7CJ4 - chains A and B; structure by X-ray diffraction, 2.08 A resolution.

[Chain A (and B)]
Molecule: Epimerase
From: Methylomonas sp. DH-1
Notes: chain B of this document is another copy of the same molecule, construct and numbering; everything in this record applies to it too
UniProt: A0A172U6X0 (A0A172U6X0_9GAMM); numbering as in UniProt (aligned over 1-286)
Chain sequence (294 residues; numbered 1 to 294; the number before each row is that of its first residue):
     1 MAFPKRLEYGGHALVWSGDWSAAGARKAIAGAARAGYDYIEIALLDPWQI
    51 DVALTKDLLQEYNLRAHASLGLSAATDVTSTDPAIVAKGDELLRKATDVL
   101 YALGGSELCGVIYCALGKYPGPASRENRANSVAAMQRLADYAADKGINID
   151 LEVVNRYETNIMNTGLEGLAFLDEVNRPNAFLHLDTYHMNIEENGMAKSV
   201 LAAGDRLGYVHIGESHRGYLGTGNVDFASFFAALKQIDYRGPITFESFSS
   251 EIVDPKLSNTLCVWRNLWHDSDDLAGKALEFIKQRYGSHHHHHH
Not modelled in the structure: 1, 288-294
Sequence notes: expression tag (287-294)
Bound ions: Mn2+: Glu152, Asp185, His211, Glu246
Curated features (UniProtKB/Swiss-Prot):
  - active site (Proton donor/acceptor): Glu152, Glu246
  - binding site (D-allulose): His12, Ser69, Glu152, Glu158, His188, His211, Arg217, Glu246
  - binding site (D-fructose): His12, Ser69, Glu152, Glu158, His188, His211, Arg217, Glu246
  - binding site (Mn(2+)): Glu152, Asp185, His211, Glu246
What the authors report for this chain:
  - Mn2+ coordination: Glu152, Asp185, His211, Glu246
  - catalytic residues: Glu246 (proposed by the authors, not directly observed)

[How chain A and chain B interact]
Contacting residue pairs - 77 pairs, chain A then chain B:
  Lys118(A) with Lys118(B); Thr260(B), hydrogen bond (side chain-backbone); Cys262(B)
  Tyr119(A) with Trp264(B)
  Pro120(A) with Asn259(B)
  Gly121(A) with Asn259(B); Trp264(B)
  Pro122(A) with Asn259(B); Trp264(B)
  Asn155(A) with Tyr157(B), hydrogen bond
  Arg156(A) with Tyr187(B); His216(B), hydrogen bond (side chain-backbone); Arg217(B); Leu261(B); Cys262(B); Trp264(B), hydrogen bond (backbone-side chain); Arg265(B)
  Tyr157(A) with Asn155(B), hydrogen bond; Tyr157(B), hydrophobic; Glu158(B), hydrogen bond; Tyr187(B), hydrogen bond; Leu261(B); Cys262(B), hydrophobic
  Glu158(A) with Tyr157(B), hydrogen bond
  Thr159(A) with Trp264(B), hydrogen bond (backbone-side chain)
  Asn160(A) with Trp264(B)
  Asn163(A) with Trp264(B)
  Thr164(A) with Arg265(B)
  Glu167(A) with Arg265(B)
  Tyr187(A) with Arg156(B); Tyr157(B), hydrogen bond
  Met189(A) with Asn224(B), hydrogen bond (backbone-side chain)
  Asn190(A) with Asn190(B), hydrogen bond (side chain-backbone); Ser215(B); Asn224(B), hydrogen bond (backbone-side chain)
  Ile191(A) with Ile191(B), hydrophobic; Ser215(B); His216(B), hydrogen bond (backbone-backbone)
  Glu192(A) with His216(B); Arg265(B), salt bridge
  Glu193(A) with His216(B); Asn224(B), hydrogen bond (backbone-side chain)
  Asn194(A) with His216(B), hydrogen bond; Thr222(B)
  Gly195(A) with Asn224(B), hydrogen bond (backbone-side chain)
  Ser215(A) with Asn190(B); Ile191(B), hydrogen bond (side chain-backbone)
  His216(A) with Arg156(B), hydrogen bond (backbone-side chain); Ile191(B), hydrogen bond (backbone-backbone); Glu192(B); Asn194(B), hydrogen bond
  Arg217(A) with Arg156(B)
  Thr222(A) with Asn194(B)
  Asn224(A) with Met189(B), hydrogen bond (side chain-backbone); Asn190(B), hydrogen bond (side chain-backbone); Glu193(B), hydrogen bond (side chain-backbone); Gly195(B), hydrogen bond (side chain-backbone)
  Asn259(A) with Lys118(B), hydrogen bond (backbone-side chain); Pro120(B); Gly121(B); Pro122(B)
  Thr260(A) with Lys118(B), hydrogen bond (backbone-side chain)
  Leu261(A) with Arg156(B)
  Cys262(A) with Lys118(B); Arg156(B); Tyr157(B), hydrophobic
  Trp264(A) with Tyr119(B); Gly121(B); Pro122(B); Arg156(B), hydrogen bond (side chain-backbone); Thr159(B), hydrogen bond (side chain-backbone); Asn160(B); Asn163(B)
  Arg265(A) with Arg156(B); Thr164(B); Glu167(B); Glu192(B), salt bridge
Interface residues without a listed pair, chain A (36 interface residues in all): His188, Met196, Gly223
Interface residues without a listed pair, chain B (37 interface residues in all): Gly117, Met196, Gly223, Leu267

[Summary]
36 residues of chain A and 37 residues of chain B are in contact; the contacts include 29 hydrogen bonds and 2
salt bridges. Polar pairs include Glu192(A)-Arg265(B), Lys118(A)-Thr260(B) and Asn155(A)-Tyr157(B). The paper
reports the catalytic residue Glu246(A); Mn2+ coordination by Glu152(A), Asp185(A) and His211(A) among others.
Both chains are Epimerase (Methylomonas sp. DH-1). Entry 7CJ4 (Crystal structure of homo dimeric D-allulose
3-epimerase from Methylomonas sp) was determined by X-ray diffraction (same publication as 7CJ5, 7CJ6, 7CJ7,
7CJ8 and 7CJ9).
